PDB entry 1FLU | X-ray diffraction, 1.78 A resolution | chain A

[Chain A]
Molecule: Lysozyme
Source organism: Gallus gallus
Notes: EC 3.2.1.17
UniProt: P00698 (LYSC_CHICK); residues 1-129 here correspond to UniProt positions 19-147 (UniProt number = residue number + 18)
Chain sequence (129 residues; each row starts with the number of its first residue):
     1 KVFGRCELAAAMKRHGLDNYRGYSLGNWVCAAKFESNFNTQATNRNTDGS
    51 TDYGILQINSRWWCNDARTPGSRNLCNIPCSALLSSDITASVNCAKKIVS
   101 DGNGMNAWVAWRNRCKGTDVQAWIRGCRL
Construct notes: engineered mutation Ala-67 (Gly85 in P00698)
Cystine bridges: Cys-6/Cys-127, Cys-30/Cys-115, Cys-64/Cys-80, Cys-76/Cys-94
Swiss-Prot annotation at these positions:
  - active site: Glu-35, Asp-52
  - binding site (substrate): Asp-101

[Overview]
From UniProt: active-site residues Glu-35 and Asp-52 and substrate-binding residue Asp-101.
Chain A is Lysozyme (Gallus gallus); the structure, Hen egg white lysozyme mutant with alanine substituted for
glycine, was determined by X-ray diffraction (same publication as 1FLQ, 1FLW, 1FLY and 1FN5).
